PDB entry 8YQ0 | X-ray diffraction, 3.10 A resolution | chains B and C of the 6 polymer chains in the assembly

[Chain B (and C)]
Molecule: Ribose-phosphate pyrophosphokinase 1
From: Homo sapiens
Notes: EC 2.7.6.1; chain C of this document is another copy of the same molecule, construct and numbering; everything in this record applies to it too
UniProt: P60891 (PRPS1_HUMAN); the construct has insertions or renumbered stretches relative to UniProt, so the offset changes along the chain: 2-102 = UniProt 2-102; 106-321 = UniProt 103-318
Sequence (321 residues; each row starts with the number of its first residue):
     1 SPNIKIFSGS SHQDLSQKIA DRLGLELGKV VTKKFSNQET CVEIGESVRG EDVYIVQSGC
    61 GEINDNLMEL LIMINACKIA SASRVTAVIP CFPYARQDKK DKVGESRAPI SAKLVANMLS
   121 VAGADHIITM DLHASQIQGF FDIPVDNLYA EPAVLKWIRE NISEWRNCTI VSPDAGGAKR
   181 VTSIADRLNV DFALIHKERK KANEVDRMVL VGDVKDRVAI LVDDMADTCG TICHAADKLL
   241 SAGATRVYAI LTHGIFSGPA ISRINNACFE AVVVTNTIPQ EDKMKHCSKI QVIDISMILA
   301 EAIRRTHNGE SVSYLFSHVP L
Unresolved in the structure: 1, 199-206 (chain C: 1, 198-207, 321)
Differences from the reference sequence: expression tag (1); insertion (103-105)
Curated features (UniProtKB/Swiss-Prot):
  - region: Lys215 to Gly230 (Binding of phosphoribosylpyrophosphate)
  - binding site (ATP): Arg96 to Asp101, His133
  - binding site (Mg(2+)): Asp131, His133, Asp142, Asp146
Ligand contacts: 5-O-phosphono-alpha-D-ribofuranose (HSX): Met225, Asp227, Thr228, Cys229, Gly230, Thr231, Arg263
What the authors report for this chain:
  - mutagenesis - R96A: abolished catalytic activity (proposed by the authors, not directly observed)

[How chain B and chain C interact]
Pairs across the interface - 67 pairs, chain B then chain C:
  Lys34(B) - Glu62(C)  salt bridge
  Phe35(B) - Asp98(C)
  Ser36(B) - Thr228(C)
  Ser36(B) - Ser257(C)
  Asn37(B) - Ile63(C)
  Asn37(B) - Arg96(C)
  Asn37(B) - Asp227(C)
  Asn37(B) - Ile255(C)
  Asn37(B) - Ser257(C)
  Gln38(B) - Gly61(C)
  Gln38(B) - Glu62(C)
  Gln38(B) - Ile63(C)
  Gln38(B) - Asn64(C)
  Glu39(B) - Ile63(C)
  Glu39(B) - Tyr94(C)  hydrogen bond (side chain-backbone)
  Glu39(B) - Arg96(C)  salt bridge
  Thr40(B) - Asn64(C)  hydrogen bond
  Thr40(B) - Tyr94(C)  hydrogen bond (backbone-side chain)
  Glu43(B) - Lys100(C)
  Gly61(B) - Gln38(C)
  Glu62(B) - Lys34(C)  salt bridge
  Glu62(B) - Gln38(C)  hydrogen bond
  Glu62(B) - Glu62(C)
  Glu62(B) - Asp65(C)
  Ile63(B) - Asn37(C)
  Ile63(B) - Gln38(C)
  Asn64(B) - Thr40(C)
  Asn64(B) - Asn64(C)
  Asn64(B) - Asp65(C)
  Asn64(B) - Met68(C)
  Asp65(B) - Glu62(C)
  Asp65(B) - Asn64(C)  hydrogen bond
  Leu67(B) - Met68(C)  hydrophobic
  Met68(B) - Asn64(C)
  Met68(B) - Tyr94(C)
  Met68(B) - Met118(C)  hydrophobic
  Leu71(B) - Leu114(C)
  Ile72(B) - Ser111(C)
  Ile72(B) - Leu114(C)
  Asn75(B) - Ile110(C)
  Asn75(B) - Leu114(C)
  Ile79(B) - Ile110(C)  hydrophobic
  Tyr94(B) - Glu39(C)  hydrogen bond (backbone-side chain)
  Tyr94(B) - Thr40(C)  hydrogen bond (side chain-backbone)
  Tyr94(B) - Met68(C)
  Arg96(B) - Asn37(C)
  Arg96(B) - Glu39(C)  salt bridge
  Asp98(B) - Phe35(C)
  Arg107(B) - Glu43(C)  salt bridge
  Ile110(B) - Asn75(C)
  Ile110(B) - Ala76(C)  hydrophobic
  Ser111(B) - Ile72(C)
  Leu114(B) - Leu71(C)  hydrophobic
  Leu114(B) - Ile72(C)  hydrophobic
  Leu114(B) - Asn75(C)
  Asn117(B) - Val121(C)
  Met118(B) - Met68(C)  hydrophobic
  Met118(B) - Leu71(C)  hydrophobic
  Val121(B) - Asn117(C)
  Val121(B) - Val121(C)  hydrophobic
  Ala122(B) - Leu114(C)  hydrophobic
  Asp227(B) - Ser36(C)
  Asp227(B) - Asn37(C)
  Thr228(B) - Ser36(C)
  Ile255(B) - Asn37(C)
  Ser257(B) - Ser36(C)  hydrogen bond
  Ser257(B) - Asn37(C)  hydrogen bond (side chain-backbone)
Interface residues without a listed pair, chain B (37 interface residues in all): Ala76, Pro93, Gly258
Interface residues without a listed pair, chain C (38 interface residues in all): Leu67, Ile79, Pro93, Arg107, Val115, Ala122

[Summary]
Chain B and chain C form an interface of 37 and 38 residues respectively, with 9 hydrogen bonds and 5 salt
bridges. Among the polar pairs are Lys34(B)-Glu62(C), Glu39(B)-Arg96(C) and Arg107(B)-Glu43(C). Ligands of
chain B: 5-O-phosphono-alpha-D-ribofuranose. From the paper: R96A of chain B abolishes catalytic activity.
Chain B and chain C are both Ribose-phosphate pyrophosphokinase 1 (Homo sapiens); the structure, Crystal
structure of human phosphoribosyl pyrophosphate synthetase 1(PRPS1) chimera swapped with three residues from
PRPS2, was determined by X-ray diffraction, deposited together with 8YPY and 8YPZ.
